PDB entry 2B0D | X-ray diffraction, 2.00 A resolution | chains D and B of the 4 polymer chains in the assembly

[Chain D]
Molecule: 11-nt DNA strand
Sequence (11 nucleotides; row label = number of the first residue in the row):
     1 AAAGAATTCT T

[Chain B]
Molecule: Type II restriction enzyme EcoRV
Source organism: Escherichia coli
Notes: EC 3.1.21.4
UniProtKB: P04390 (T2E5_ECOLI); residues 1-245 here correspond to UniProt positions 0-244 (UniProt number = residue number - 1)
Chain sequence (245 residues; each row starts with the number of its first residue):
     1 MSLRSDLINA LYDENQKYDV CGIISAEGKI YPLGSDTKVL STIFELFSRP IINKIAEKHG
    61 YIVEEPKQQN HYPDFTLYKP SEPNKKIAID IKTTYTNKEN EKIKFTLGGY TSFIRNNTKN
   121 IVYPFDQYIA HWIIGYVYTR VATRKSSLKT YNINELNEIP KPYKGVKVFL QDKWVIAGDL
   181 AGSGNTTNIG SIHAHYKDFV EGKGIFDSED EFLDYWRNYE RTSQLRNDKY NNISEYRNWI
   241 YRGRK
Unresolved in the structure: 1, 99-100, 144-146

[Interface between chain D and chain B]
Contacting residue pairs (31; chain D residue first):
  DG4(D) - Lys119(B)  phosphate contact
  DA5(D) - Asn70(B)  base contact
  DA5(D) - Thr111(B)  hydrogen bond to the phosphate
  DA5(D) - Ser112(B)  phosphate contact
  DA5(D) - Lys119(B)  salt bridge to the phosphate
  DA5(D) - Asn120(B)  sugar contact
  DA6(D) - Asn70(B)  sugar contact
  DA6(D) - Gly109(B)  phosphate contact
  DA6(D) - Ser112(B)  hydrogen bond to the phosphate
  DA6(D) - Phe113(B)  phosphate contact
  DA6(D) - Thr186(B)  base contact
  DT7(D) - Asp90(B)  phosphate contact
  DT7(D) - Lys92(B)  salt bridge to the phosphate
  DT7(D) - Gly108(B)  phosphate contact
  DT7(D) - Thr186(B)  hydrogen bond to the base
  DT7(D) - Asn188(B)  base contact
  DT8(D) - Thr37(B)  phosphate contact
  DT8(D) - Lys92(B)  phosphate contact
  DT8(D) - Thr93(B)  hydrogen bond to the phosphate
  DT8(D) - Thr106(B)  hydrogen bond to the phosphate
  DT8(D) - Ser183(B)  base contact
  DT8(D) - Thr186(B)  hydrogen bond to the base
  DT8(D) - Asn188(B)  base contact
  DC9(D) - Thr37(B)  hydrogen bond to the phosphate
  DC9(D) - Thr93(B)  phosphate contact
  DC9(D) - Thr94(B)  hydrogen bond to the phosphate
  DC9(D) - Tyr95(B)  phosphate contact
  DC9(D) - Gly182(B)  hydrogen bond to the base
  DC9(D) - Ser183(B)  base contact
  DT10(D) - Tyr95(B)  hydrogen bond to the phosphate
  DT10(D) - Arg140(B)  salt bridge to the phosphate
Also at the interface, not in a pair above, chain B (23 interface residues in all): Ser41, His71, Ile91

[Summary]
The interface between chain D and chain B involves 7 residues on one side and 23 on the other, with 10
hydrogen bonds and 3 salt bridges. Among the polar pairs are DT7(D)-Thr186(B), DT8(D)-Thr186(B) and
DC9(D)-Gly182(B).
Chain D is an 11-nt DNA strand and chain B is Type II restriction enzyme EcoRV (Escherichia coli); the
structure, EcoRV Restriction Endonuclease/GAATTC/Ca2+, was determined by X-ray diffraction (same publication
as 2B0E).
